6NJP - chains E and F of the 7 polymer chains in the assembly; structure by electron microscopy, 3.29 A resolution.

== Chain E (and F) ==
Protein: Translocator EscN
Source organism: Escherichia coli O127:H6 (strain E2348/69 / EPEC)
Notes: chain F of this document is another copy of the same molecule, construct and numbering; everything in this record applies to it too
UniProtKB: B7UMA6 (B7UMA6_ECO27); residue numbers follow UniProt; this construct covers 1-446
Chain sequence (449 residues; row label = number of the first residue in the row; numbers below 1 keep their minus sign (Gly-2 is residue -2)):
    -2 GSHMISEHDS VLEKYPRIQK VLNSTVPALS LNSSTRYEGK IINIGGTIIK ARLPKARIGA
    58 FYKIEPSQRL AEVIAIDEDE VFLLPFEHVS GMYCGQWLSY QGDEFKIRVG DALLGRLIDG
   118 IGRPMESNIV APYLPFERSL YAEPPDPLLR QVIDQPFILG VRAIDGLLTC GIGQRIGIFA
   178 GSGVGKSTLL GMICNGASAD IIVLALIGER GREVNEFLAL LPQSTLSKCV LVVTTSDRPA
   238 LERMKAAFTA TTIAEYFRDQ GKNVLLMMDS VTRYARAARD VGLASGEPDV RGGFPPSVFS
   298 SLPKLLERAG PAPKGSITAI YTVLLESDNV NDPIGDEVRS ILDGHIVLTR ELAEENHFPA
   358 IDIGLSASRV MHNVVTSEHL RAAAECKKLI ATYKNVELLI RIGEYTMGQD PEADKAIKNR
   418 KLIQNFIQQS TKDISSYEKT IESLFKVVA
Disordered / not traced: -2 to 34 (chain F: -2 to 34, 323-329)
Sequence notes: expression tag (-2 to 0)
Ion coordination: Mg2+: Ser184 (together with ADP)
Residues lining bound ligands:
  - ADP (adenosine-5'-diphosphate): Ser179, Gly180, Val181, Gly182, Lys183, Ser184, Thr185, Met189, Arg207, Phe355, Pro356, Thr428
  - aluminium fluoride (AF3): Gly178, Ser179, Gly180, Lys183, Glu206, Arg207, Ser267, Leu321
What the authors report for this chain:
  - mutagenesis - E401A: decreased catalytic activity
  - mutagenesis - E401A: abolished binding to EscO
  - catalytic residues: Glu206
  - binding site for ADP: Phe355
  - binding site for aluminium fluoride: Lys183, Arg207, Arg366

== Interface between chain E and chain F ==
Residue-residue contacts - 51 pairs, chain E then chain F:
  Lys52(E) - Tyr90(F)
  Lys52(E) - Cys91(F)  hydrogen bond (side chain-backbone)
  Ala53(E) - Tyr90(F)
  Arg54(E) - Gly88(F)
  Arg54(E) - Met89(F)
  Arg54(E) - Tyr90(F)
  Ile55(E) - Ile41(F)  hydrophobic
  Ile55(E) - Gly88(F)  hydrogen bond (backbone-backbone)
  Ile55(E) - Met89(F)  hydrogen bond (backbone-backbone)
  Ala72(E) - Ile41(F)
  Ile73(E) - Asn40(F)
  Ile73(E) - Ile41(F)  hydrogen bond (backbone-backbone)
  Asp74(E) - Asn40(F)  hydrogen bond
  Glu75(E) - Ile39(F)
  Glu75(E) - Asn40(F)
  Glu75(E) - Arg49(F)  salt bridge
  Glu75(E) - Cys91(F)  hydrogen bond (backbone-side chain)
  Glu140(E) - Arg235(F)  salt bridge
  Pro141(E) - Asp234(F)
  Pro144(E) - Gly208(F)
  Pro144(E) - Val211(F)
  Pro144(E) - Asn212(F)
  Leu145(E) - Leu114(F)  hydrophobic
  Leu145(E) - Glu123(F)
  Leu145(E) - Asn212(F)
  Leu146(E) - Asn212(F)
  Arg147(E) - Gly208(F)
  Arg147(E) - Asn212(F)
  Val149(E) - Glu213(F)
  Ile150(E) - Arg209(F)
  Ile150(E) - Glu213(F)
  Arg172(E) - Arg207(F)
  Val287(E) - Leu280(F)  hydrophobic
  Pro293(E) - Thr44(F)
  Ser294(E) - Thr44(F)
  Pro300(E) - Ser233(F)
  Pro300(E) - Asp234(F)
  Glu304(E) - Arg207(F)
  Glu304(E) - Gly208(F)  hydrogen bond (side chain-backbone)
  Glu304(E) - Asp234(F)
  Ser337(E) - Arg207(F)  hydrogen bond (backbone-side chain)
  Leu339(E) - Arg207(F)  hydrogen bond (backbone-side chain)
  Asp340(E) - Arg209(F)  salt bridge
  Arg366(E) - Ser179(F)  hydrogen bond
  Arg366(E) - Arg207(F)
  Arg366(E) - Arg209(F)
  Val367(E) - Arg209(F)
  Ala381(E) - Glu351(F)
  Lys385(E) - Glu351(F)
  Lys385(E) - Glu352(F)  salt bridge
  Gln406(E) - Ile399(F)
Interface residues without a listed pair, chain E (40 interface residues in all): Glu284, Arg288, Phe296, Ser297, Lys301, Arg336, Ile338, Asn370, Arg378, Pro408
Interface residues without a listed pair, chain F (39 interface residues in all): Gly42, Gly43, Val86, Ser87, Gly92, Met122, Leu215, Thr232, Arg273, Arg276, Asp277, Ala281, Asn353, Arg398

== In short ==
Chain E and chain F form an interface of 40 and 39 residues respectively; the contacts include 10 hydrogen
bonds and 4 salt bridges. Among the polar pairs are Glu75(E)-Arg49(F), Glu140(E)-Arg235(F) and
Asp340(E)-Arg209(F). Bound to chain E: ADP and aluminium fluoride. From the paper: the catalytic residue
Glu206(E); E401A of chain E reduces catalytic activity.
Both chains are Translocator EscN (Escherichia coli O127:H6 (strain E2348/69 / EPEC)). Entry 6NJP (Structure
of the assembled ATPase EscN in complex with its central stalk EscO from the enteropathogenic ...) was
determined by electron microscopy, deposited together with 6NJO.
